PDB entry 3BBA | X-ray diffraction, 3.20 A resolution | chain A

== Chain A ==
Protein: interpain A
From: Prevotella intermedia
UniProt: A9J7N5 (A9J7N5_PREIN); residues 112-359 here correspond to UniProt positions 156-403 (UniProt number = residue number + 44)
Amino-acid sequence (251 residues; row label = number of the first residue in the row):
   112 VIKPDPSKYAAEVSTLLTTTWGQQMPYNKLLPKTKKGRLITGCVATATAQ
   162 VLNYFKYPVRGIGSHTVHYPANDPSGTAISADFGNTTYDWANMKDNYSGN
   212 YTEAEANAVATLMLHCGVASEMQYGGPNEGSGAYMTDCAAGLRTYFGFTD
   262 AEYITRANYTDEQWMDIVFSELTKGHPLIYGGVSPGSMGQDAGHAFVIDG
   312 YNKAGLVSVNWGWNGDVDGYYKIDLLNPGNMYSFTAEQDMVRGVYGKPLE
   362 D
Not modelled in the structure: 358-362
Construct notes: conflict Lys144 (Asn188 in A9J7N5), Val162 (Ala206 in A9J7N5), Thr188 (Val232 in A9J7N5), Asn207 (Asp251 in A9J7N5), Asn269 (Asp313 in A9J7N5); expression tag (360-362)
What the authors report for this chain:
  - catalytic residues: Cys154, His305
  - mutagenesis - C154A: abolished catalytic activity
  - conformationally variable residues (loop rearrangement, order/disorder transition, side-chain flip): Ser295 to Gln301, Ala303, Trp324, Leu336 to Pro339, Tyr343 to Phe345
  - contacts within the chain: Ser295-Ala303 (backbone contact), His305-Trp322 (hydrogen bond), His305-Phe307 (hydrophobic contact), His305-Trp324 (hydrophobic contact), His305-Phe345 (hydrophobic contact)
  - catalytic residues: Gln134 (by similarity / conservation)

== In short ==
From the paper: catalytic residues Cys154, His305 and Gln134; C154A abolishes catalytic activity.
Chain A is interpain A (Prevotella intermedia); the structure, Structure of active wild-type Prevotella
intermedia interpain A cysteine protease, was determined by X-ray diffraction, deposited together with 3BB7.
